5CYH - chain A; structure by X-ray diffraction, 2.10 A resolution.

# Chain A
Molecule: Cyclophilin A
From: Homo sapiens
UniProt: P05092 (CYPH_HUMAN); residues 2-165 here correspond to UniProt positions 1-164 (UniProt number = residue number - 1)
Sequence (164 residues; row label = number of the first residue in the row):
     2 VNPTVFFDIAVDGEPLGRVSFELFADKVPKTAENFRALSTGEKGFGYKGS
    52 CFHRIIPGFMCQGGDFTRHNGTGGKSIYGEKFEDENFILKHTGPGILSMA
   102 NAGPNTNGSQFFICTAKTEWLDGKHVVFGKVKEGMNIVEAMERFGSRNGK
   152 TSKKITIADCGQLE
Residues lining bound ligands: glycine / proline: Arg-55, Phe-60, Met-61, Gln-63, Ala-101, Asn-102, Phe-113, Leu-122, His-126

# Summary
Bound to chain A: glycine / proline.
Chain A is Cyclophilin A (Homo sapiens); the structure, Cyclophilin A complexed with dipeptide gly-pro, was
determined by X-ray diffraction, deposited together with 2CYH, 3CYH and 4CYH.
